PDB entry 2OIE | X-ray diffraction, 2.20 A resolution | chains A and B of the 4 polymer chains in the assembly

[Chain A (and B)]
Molecule: RS21-C6
Source organism: Mus musculus
Notes: fragment: core segment, residues 21-126; chain B of this document is another copy of the same molecule, construct and numbering; everything in this record applies to it too
UniProtKB: Q9QY93 (Q9QY93_MOUSE); residue numbers follow UniProt; this construct covers 21-126
Chain sequence (111 residues; row label = number of the first residue in the row):
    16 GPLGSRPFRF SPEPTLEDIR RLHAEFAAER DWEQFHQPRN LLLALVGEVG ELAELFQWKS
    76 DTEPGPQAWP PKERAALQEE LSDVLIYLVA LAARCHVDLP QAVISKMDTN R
Unresolved in the structure: 16-20, 123-126 (chain B: 125-126)
Construct notes: cloning artifact (16-20)
UniProt features mapped onto this chain:
  - binding site (substrate): His38, Trp47 to His51, Trp73, Tyr102
  - binding site (Mg(2+)): Glu63, Glu66, Glu95, Asp98
  - mutagenesis: His38 (H38A: Reduces affinity for substrate and catalytic activity by about 50%), Trp47 (W47I: Reduces affinity for substrate and catalytic activity by about 50%), Glu63 (E63Q: Loss of activity), Glu66 (E66Q: Loss of activity), Trp73 (W73I: Reduces affinity for substrate and catalytic activity by about 50%), Glu95 (E95Q: Loss of activity), Asp98 (D98N: Loss of activity), Tyr102 (Y102I: Reduces affinity for substrate and catalytic activity by about 50%)

[How chain A and chain B interact]
Contacting residue pairs (122; chain A residue first):
  Phe23(A) with Arg35(B), hydrogen bond (backbone-side chain); Ala108(B), hydrophobic; His111(B); Val112(B); Asp113(B)
  Arg24(A) with Glu32(B); Arg35(B); Arg36(B)
  Phe25(A) with Leu31(B); Glu32(B), hydrogen bond (backbone-side chain); Arg35(B); Val104(B); Ala107(B), hydrophobic; Ala108(B); Val112(B); Asp113(B); Leu114(B); Pro115(B)
  Ser26(A) with Asp113(B), hydrogen bond; Pro115(B); Gln116(B)
  Glu28(A) with Pro115(B)
  Pro29(A) with Pro115(B); Ile119(B)
  Leu31(A) with Phe25(B); Leu31(B), hydrophobic; Ile34(B), hydrophobic; Leu100(B), hydrophobic
  Glu32(A) with Arg24(B); Phe25(B), hydrogen bond (side chain-backbone)
  Ile34(A) with Leu31(B), hydrophobic; Val118(B), hydrophobic
  Arg35(A) with Phe23(B); Arg24(B); Phe25(B)
  Leu37(A) with Met122(B)
  Gln52(A) with Asp76(B)
  Pro53(A) with Phe71(B), hydrophobic; Asp76(B); Pro81(B)
  Arg54(A) with Phe71(B), hydrogen bond (side chain-backbone); Gln72(B), hydrogen bond (side chain-backbone); Lys74(B), hydrogen bond (side chain-backbone); Asp76(B), hydrogen bond (backbone-side chain)
  Asn55(A) with Asp76(B)
  Leu57(A) with Leu67(B), hydrophobic; Ala68(B), hydrophobic; Phe71(B), hydrophobic
  Val61(A) with Val64(B), hydrophobic
  Val64(A) with Val61(B), hydrophobic; Val64(B), hydrophobic
  Leu67(A) with Leu57(B), hydrophobic; Leu106(B), hydrophobic
  Ala68(A) with Leu57(B), hydrophobic
  Phe71(A) with Arg54(B), hydrogen bond (backbone-side chain); Leu57(B), hydrophobic
  Gln72(A) with Arg54(B), hydrogen bond (backbone-side chain)
  Lys74(A) with Arg54(B), hydrogen bond (backbone-side chain)
  Ser75(A) with Arg54(B)
  Asp76(A) with Gln52(B); Pro53(B); Arg54(B), hydrogen bond (side chain-backbone); Asn55(B)
  Pro81(A) with Pro53(B); Cys110(B), hydrophobic
  Gln82(A) with Cys110(B); His111(B), hydrogen bond
  Leu92(A) with Cys110(B), hydrophobic; Val112(B), hydrophobic
  Gln93(A) with Val112(B); Ala117(B)
  Glu94(A) with Lys121(B), hydrogen bond (backbone-side chain)
  Leu96(A) with Val112(B), hydrophobic; Leu114(B), hydrophobic
  Ser97(A) with Ala117(B); Lys121(B), hydrogen bond
  Asp98(A) with Lys121(B), salt bridge
  Val99(A) with Leu103(B), hydrophobic
  Leu100(A) with Leu31(B), hydrophobic; Leu100(B), hydrophobic; Leu103(B), hydrophobic; Leu114(B), hydrophobic; Val118(B), hydrophobic
  Ile101(A) with Lys121(B)
  Leu103(A) with Leu96(B), hydrophobic; Leu100(B), hydrophobic
  Val104(A) with Phe25(B), hydrophobic
  Leu106(A) with Leu67(B), hydrophobic; Leu96(B), hydrophobic
  Ala107(A) with Phe25(B), hydrophobic
  Ala108(A) with Phe25(B)
  Cys110(A) with Phe71(B), hydrophobic; Pro81(B), hydrophobic; Arg89(B), hydrogen bond (backbone-side chain); Leu92(B), hydrophobic
  His111(A) with Phe23(B); Gln82(B), hydrogen bond; Arg89(B), hydrogen bond (backbone-side chain)
  Val112(A) with Phe23(B); Phe25(B); Leu96(B), hydrophobic
  Asp113(A) with Phe23(B); Phe25(B); Ser26(B), hydrogen bond
  Leu114(A) with Phe25(B); Leu96(B); Leu100(B), hydrophobic
  Pro115(A) with Phe25(B); Ser26(B); Glu28(B); Pro29(B)
  Gln116(A) with Ser26(B); Glu28(B), hydrogen bond (side chain-backbone)
  Ala117(A) with Gln93(B); Ser97(B), hydrogen bond (backbone-side chain)
  Val118(A) with Ser97(B), hydrogen bond (backbone-side chain); Leu100(B), hydrophobic
  Ile119(A) with Pro29(B), hydrophobic; Leu37(B), hydrophobic
  Lys121(A) with Glu94(B); Ser97(B); Asp98(B), salt bridge
Interface residues without a listed pair, chain A (59 interface residues in all): Pro27, Thr30, Phe41, Leu60, Trp73, Arg109, Met122
Interface residues without a listed pair, chain B (60 interface residues in all): Pro27, Thr30, Leu60, Trp73, Ser75, Val99, Ile101, Arg109

[Overview]
59 residues of chain A and 60 residues of chain B are in contact, with 22 hydrogen bonds and 2 salt bridges.
Polar contacts include Asp98(A)-Lys121(B), Phe23(A)-Arg35(B) and Phe25(A)-Glu32(B). UniProt lists 8
substrate-binding residues, 4 Mg2+-binding residues and 8 mutagenesis sites on chain A.
Chain A and chain B are both RS21-C6 (Mus musculus); the structure, Crystal structure of RS21-C6 core segment
RSCUT, was determined by X-ray diffraction (same publication as 2OIG).
